Entry 6K2N (X-ray diffraction, 1.80 A resolution); this record covers chains A and C of the 6 polymer chains in the assembly.

== Chain A (and C) ==
Protein: Outer capsid protein VP4
Organism: Rotavirus A
Notes: chain C of this document is another copy of the same molecule, construct and numbering; everything in this record applies to it too
UniProtKB: E2EA82 (E2EA82_9REOV); residues 1-160 here correspond to UniProt positions 64-223 (UniProt number = residue number + 63)
Sequence (160 residues; row label = number of the first residue in the row):
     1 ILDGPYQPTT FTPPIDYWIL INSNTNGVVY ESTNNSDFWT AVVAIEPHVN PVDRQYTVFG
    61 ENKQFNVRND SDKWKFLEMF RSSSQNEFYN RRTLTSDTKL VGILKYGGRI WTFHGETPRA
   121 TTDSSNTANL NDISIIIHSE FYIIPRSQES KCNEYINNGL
From the paper describing this entry:
  - binding site for N-acetylglucosamine: Trp-18, Leu-104, Trp-111, Thr-122, Arg-146, Glu-149
  - binding site for 2-acetamido-2-deoxy-alpha-D-galactopyranose: Gly-107, Arg-109
  - binding site for beta-D-galactopyranose: Tyr-106, Gly-107, Gly-108
  - specificity-determining residues: Tyr-106

== How chain A and chain C interact ==
Residue-residue contacts - 5 pairs, chain A then chain C:
  Ala-128(A) / Ala-128(C)
  Ala-128(A) / Asn-129(C)
  Ala-128(A) / Asn-131(C)
  Asn-129(A) / Ala-128(C)
  Asn-129(A) / Asn-129(C)
Interface residues without a listed pair, chain A (4 interface residues in all): Leu-130, Asn-131
Interface residues without a listed pair, chain C (4 interface residues in all): Leu-130

== Overview ==
Chain A and chain C each contribute 4 residues to their interface. From the paper: a binding site for
N-acetylglucosamine at Trp-18(A), Leu-104(A) and Trp-111(A) among others; a binding site for
beta-D-galactopyranose at Tyr-106(A), Gly-107(A) and Gly-108(A).
Both chains are Outer capsid protein VP4 (Rotavirus A). Entry 6K2N (Structural basis of glycan recognition in
globally predominant human P[8] rotavirus) was determined by X-ray diffraction together with 6K2O from the
same study.
